Entry 1JLC (X-ray diffraction, 3.00 A resolution); this record covers chains A and B.

[Chain A]
Name: HIV-1 RT A-chain
Organism: HIV-1 M:B_HXB2R
Notes: EC 2.7.7.49; fragment: p66
UniProt: P04585 (POL_HV1H2); residues 1-560 here correspond to UniProt positions 587-1146 (UniProt number = residue number + 586)
Amino-acid sequence (560 residues; row label = number of the first residue in the row):
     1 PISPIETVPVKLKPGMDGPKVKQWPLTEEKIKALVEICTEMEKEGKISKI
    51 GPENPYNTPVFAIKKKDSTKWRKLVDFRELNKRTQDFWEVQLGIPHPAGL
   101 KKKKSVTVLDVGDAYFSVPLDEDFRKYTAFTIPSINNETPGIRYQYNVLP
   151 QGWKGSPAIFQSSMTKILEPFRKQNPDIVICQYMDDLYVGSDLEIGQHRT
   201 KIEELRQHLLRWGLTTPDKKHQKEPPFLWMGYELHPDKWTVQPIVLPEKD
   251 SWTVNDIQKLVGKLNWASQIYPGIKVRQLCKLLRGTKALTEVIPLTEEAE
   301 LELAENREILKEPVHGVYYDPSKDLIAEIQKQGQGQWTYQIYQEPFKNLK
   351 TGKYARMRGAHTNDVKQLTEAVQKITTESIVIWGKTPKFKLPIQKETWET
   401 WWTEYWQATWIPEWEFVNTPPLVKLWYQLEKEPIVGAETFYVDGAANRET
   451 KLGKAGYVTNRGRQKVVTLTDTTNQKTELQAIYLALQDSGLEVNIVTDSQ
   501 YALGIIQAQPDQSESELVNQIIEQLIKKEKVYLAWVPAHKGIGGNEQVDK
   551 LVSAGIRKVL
Unresolved in the structure: 67-72, 136-141, 548-560
Modified / non-standard residues: Cys280 (3-sulfinoalanine; CSD)
Differences from the reference sequence: engineered mutation Cys181 (Tyr336 in P04585); modified residue (280)
Ligand contacts: PETT-2 (FTC; N-[[3-fluoro-4-ethoxy-pyrid-2-yl]ethyl]-n'-[5-chloro-pyridyl]-thiourea): Pro95, Leu100, Lys101, Lys102, Lys103, Val106, Val179, Cys181, Tyr188, Val189, Phe227, Trp229, Leu234, His235, Pro236, Tyr318
UniProt features mapped onto this chain:
  - binding site (Mg(2+)): Asp186
  - site: Trp402 (Essential for RT p66/p51 heterodimerization)

[Chain B]
Name: HIV-1 RT B-chain
Organism: HIV-1 M:B_HXB2R
Notes: EC 2.7.7.49; fragment: p51
UniProt: P04585 (POL_HV1H2); residues 1-440 here correspond to UniProt positions 587-1026 (UniProt number = residue number + 586)
Amino-acid sequence (440 residues; each row starts with the number of its first residue):
     1 PISPIETVPVKLKPGMDGPKVKQWPLTEEKIKALVEICTEMEKEGKISKI
    51 GPENPYNTPVFAIKKKDSTKWRKLVDFRELNKRTQDFWEVQLGIPHPAGL
   101 KKKKSVTVLDVGDAYFSVPLDEDFRKYTAFTIPSINNETPGIRYQYNVLP
   151 QGWKGSPAIFQSSMTKILEPFRKQNPDIVICQYMDDLYVGSDLEIGQHRT
   201 KIEELRQHLLRWGLTTPDKKHQKEPPFLWMGYELHPDKWTVQPIVLPEKD
   251 SWTVNDIQKLVGKLNWASQIYPGIKVRQLCKLLRGTKALTEVIPLTEEAE
   301 LELAENREILKEPVHGVYYDPSKDLIAEIQKQGQGQWTYQIYQEPFKNLK
   351 TGKYARMRGAHTNDVKQLTEAVQKITTESIVIWGKTPKFKLPIQKETWET
   401 WWTEYWQATWIPEWEFVNTPPLVKLWYQLEKEPIVGAETF
Unresolved in the structure: 1-5, 90-95, 214-232, 433-440
Differences from the reference sequence: engineered mutation Cys181 (Tyr336 in P04585)
UniProt features mapped onto this chain:
  - binding site (Mg(2+)): Asp186
  - site: Trp402 (Essential for RT p66/p51 heterodimerization)

[How chain A and chain B interact]
Residue-residue contacts - 98 pairs, chain A then chain B:
  Val8(A) - Glu53(B)
  Pro9(A) - Glu53(B)
  Gln85(A) - Glu53(B)  hydrogen bond (side chain-backbone)
  Asp86(A) - Pro55(B)
  Phe87(A) - Pro52(B)
  Phe87(A) - Pro55(B)
  Trp88(A) - Pro52(B)  hydrogen bond (backbone-backbone)
  Trp88(A) - Asn54(B)
  Trp88(A) - Pro55(B)
  Trp88(A) - Asn57(B)
  Trp88(A) - Arg143(B)
  Leu92(A) - Asn137(B)
  Gly93(A) - Asn137(B)  hydrogen bond (backbone-side chain)
  Ile94(A) - Asn137(B)
  Pro95(A) - Asn136(B)
  Pro95(A) - Asn137(B)
  His96(A) - Asn136(B)  hydrogen bond (backbone-side chain)
  Gly99(A) - Asn136(B)
  Leu100(A) - Glu138(B)
  Gln161(A) - Pro140(B)
  Ser162(A) - Pro52(B)
  Thr165(A) - Pro140(B)
  Glu169(A) - Lys49(B)  salt bridge
  Cys181(A) - Glu138(B)
  Glu370(A) - Gln394(B)  hydrogen bond
  Gln373(A) - Glu396(B)
  Gln373(A) - Thr400(B)  hydrogen bond
  Thr376(A) - Trp401(B)
  Thr377(A) - Thr400(B)
  Ile380(A) - Pro25(B)  hydrophobic
  Ile380(A) - Leu26(B)
  Val381(A) - Pro25(B)  hydrophobic
  Val381(A) - Ile135(B)
  Val381(A) - Asn136(B)  hydrogen bond (backbone-backbone)
  Ile382(A) - Ile135(B)
  Ile382(A) - Asn136(B)
  Trp383(A) - Ile135(B)
  Gly384(A) - Thr27(B)
  Gly384(A) - Glu28(B)  hydrogen bond (backbone-backbone)
  Gly384(A) - Ile135(B)
  Trp402(A) - Lys331(B)  hydrogen bond (backbone-side chain)
  Trp402(A) - Thr362(B)
  Trp402(A) - Asp364(B)
  Thr403(A) - Gly333(B)
  Thr403(A) - Gln334(B)
  Tyr405(A) - Lys331(B)  hydrogen bond (backbone-side chain)
  Trp406(A) - Lys331(B)
  Trp406(A) - Pro392(B)  hydrophobic
  Trp406(A) - Val417(B)
  Trp406(A) - Asn418(B)
  Trp406(A) - Thr419(B)
  Gln407(A) - Lys331(B)  hydrogen bond (backbone-side chain)
  Gln407(A) - Pro392(B)
  Gln407(A) - Ile393(B)
  Gln407(A) - Gln394(B)
  Ala408(A) - Trp337(B)  hydrophobic
  Ala408(A) - Asp364(B)
  Ala408(A) - Pro392(B)  hydrogen bond (backbone-backbone)
  Ala408(A) - Ile393(B)
  Thr409(A) - Asp364(B)  hydrogen bond (backbone-side chain)
  Trp410(A) - Thr362(B)
  Trp410(A) - Asn363(B)
  Trp410(A) - Val365(B)  hydrophobic
  Trp410(A) - Trp401(B)
  Trp410(A) - Tyr405(B)
  Pro412(A) - Trp401(B)  hydrophobic
  Glu432(A) - Lys259(B)  salt bridge
  Pro433(A) - Asn255(B)
  Pro433(A) - Leu289(B)  hydrophobic
  Pro433(A) - Thr290(B)
  Ile434(A) - Thr290(B)
  Val435(A) - Thr290(B)
  Thr439(A) - Lys287(B)
  Thr439(A) - Ala288(B)
  Thr439(A) - Leu289(B)  hydrogen bond (side chain-backbone)
  Tyr441(A) - Val254(B)
  Tyr441(A) - Gln258(B)
  Tyr441(A) - Lys287(B)  hydrogen bond (side chain-backbone)
  Tyr441(A) - Leu289(B)
  Val458(A) - Thr286(B)
  Thr459(A) - Thr286(B)
  Asn460(A) - Thr286(B)
  Asn460(A) - Lys287(B)
  Asn460(A) - Ala288(B)
  Val496(A) - Leu289(B)  hydrophobic
  Gln500(A) - Leu422(B)
  Tyr532(A) - Asn255(B)  hydrogen bond
  Tyr532(A) - Leu289(B)  hydrophobic
  Pro537(A) - Gly262(B)
  Pro537(A) - Asn265(B)
  Gly541(A) - Arg277(B)
  Gly541(A) - Cys280(B)
  Ile542(A) - Cys280(B)  hydrophobic
  Ile542(A) - Leu283(B)
  Gly543(A) - Leu283(B)  hydrogen bond (backbone-backbone)
  Gly543(A) - Gly285(B)
  Gly544(A) - Gly285(B)  hydrogen bond (backbone-backbone)
  Glu546(A) - Arg284(B)  salt bridge
Also at the interface, not in a pair above, chain A (66 interface residues in all): Ala158, Ile159, Val179, Ile180, Gln182, Gly436, Asn494, Leu503, Gly504, Ala534, Trp535, Lys540
Also at the interface, not in a pair above, chain B (59 interface residues in all): Lys20, Tyr56, Thr131, Val261, His361, Leu368, Thr397, Pro421

[In short]
Chain A and chain B form an interface of 66 and 59 residues respectively; the contacts include 18 hydrogen
bonds and 3 salt bridges. Polar pairs include Glu169(A)-Lys49(B), Glu432(A)-Lys259(B) and Glu546(A)-Arg284(B).
Ligands of chain A: PETT-2.
Chain A is HIV-1 RT A-chain and chain B is HIV-1 RT B-chain, both from HIV-1 M:B_HXB2R; the structure, Crystal
structure of Y181C mutant HIV-1 reverse transcriptase in complex with pett-2, was determined by X-ray
diffraction (same publication as 1JKH, 1JLA, 1JLB, 1JLE, 1JLF and 1JLG).
